PDB entry 6QPW | electron microscopy, 3.30 A resolution | chains A and C of the 4 polymer chains in the assembly

Chain A:
Protein: Structural maintenance of chromosomes protein
Source organism: Chaetomium thermophilum var. thermophilum DSM 1495
UniProt: G0SGH3 (G0SGH3_CHATD); residue numbers follow UniProt; this construct covers 1-242
Sequence (242 residues; each row starts with the number of its first residue):
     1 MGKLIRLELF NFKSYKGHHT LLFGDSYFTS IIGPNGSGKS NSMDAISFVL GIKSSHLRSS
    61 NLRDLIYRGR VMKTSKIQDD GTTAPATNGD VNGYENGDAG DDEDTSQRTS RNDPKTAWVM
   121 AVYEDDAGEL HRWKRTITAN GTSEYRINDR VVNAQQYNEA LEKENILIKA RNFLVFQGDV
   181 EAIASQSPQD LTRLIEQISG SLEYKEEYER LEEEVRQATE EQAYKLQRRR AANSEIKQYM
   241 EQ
Unresolved in the structure: 1, 55-60, 71-114, 235-242
Metal / ion sites: Mg2+: Q177 (together with ATP-gamma-S)
Ligand contacts: ATP-gamma-S (AGS; phosphothiophosphoric acid-adenylate ester): K13, S14, P34, N35, G36, S37, G38, K39, S40, N41, D64, L65, I66, Y67, R68, Q177

Chain C:
Protein: Structural maintenance of chromosomes protein 3
Source organism: Saccharomyces cerevisiae S288C
UniProt: P47037 (SMC3_YEAST); the construct has insertions or renumbered stretches relative to UniProt, so the offset changes along the chain: 2-204 = UniProt 2-204; 901-957 = UniProt 205-261; 970-1230 = UniProt 970-1230
Sequence (535 residues; numbered 0 to 1230; 696 numbers in that range are skipped by the numbering (no residue carries them; nothing is unmodelled there); the number before each row is that of its first residue; numbering starts at 0):
     0 MAYIKRVIIK GFKTYRNETI IDNFSPHQNV IIGSNGSGKS NFFAAIRFVL SDDYSNLKRE
    60 ERQGLIHQGS GGSVMSASVE IVFHDPDHSM ILPSGVLSRG DDEVTIRRTV GLKKDDYQLN
   120 DRNVTKGDIV RMLETAGFSM NNPYNIVPQG KIVALTNAKD KERLQLLEDV VGAKSFEVKL
   180 KASLKKMEET EQKKIQINKE MGELN
   901 SKLSEMEQER KELEKYNELE RNRKIYQFTL YDRELNEVIN QMERLDGDYN NTVYSSESSK
   961 HPTSLVPRGS DITSDQLLQR LNDMNTEISG LKNVNKRAFE NFKKFNERRK DLAERASELD
  1021 ESKDSIQDLI VKLKQQKVNA VDSTFQKVSE NFEAVFERLV PRGTAKLIIH RKNDNANDHD
  1081 ESIDVDMDAE SNESQNGKDS EIMYTGVSIS VSFNSKQNEQ LHVEQLSGGQ KTVCAIALIL
  1141 AIQMVDPASF YLFDEIDACL DKQYRTAVAT LLKELSKNAQ FICTTFRTDM LQVADKFFRV
  1201 KYECKISTVI EVNREEAIGF IRGSNKFAEV
Unresolved in the structure: 0-1, 901-1010, 1071-1108, 1223-1230
Differences from the reference sequence: initiating methionine (0); expression tag (1); linker (958-969); engineered mutation C1159 (Ala in P47037), C1204 (Asn in P47037)
Ligand contacts:
  - ATP-gamma-S (AGS; phosphothiophosphoric acid-adenylate ester), molecule 1: K12, T13, S33, N34, G35, S36, G37, K38, S39, N40, Q62, G63, I65, H66, Q67, Q148, F1186, K1205
  - ATP-gamma-S (AGS), molecule 2: L1121, Q1125, L1126, S1127, G1128, G1129
Swiss-Prot annotation at these positions:
  - binding site (ATP): G32 to S39
  - modified residue (N6-acetyllysine): K112, K113
Reported in the primary citation:
  - conformationally variable residues (helix shift): F175, L179
  - post-translational modification sites: K112, K113 (citing earlier work)

How chain A and chain C interact:
Pairs across the interface - 9 pairs, chain A then chain C:
  P34(A) - D1161(C)
  N35(A) - G1129(C)
  N35(A) - L1160(C)  hydrogen bond (side chain-backbone)
  N35(A) - D1161(C)
  N35(A) - Y1164(C)
  G36(A) - S1127(C)
  N61(A) - E1124(C)
  R68(A) - Q1125(C)
  R70(A) - E1119(C)
Also at the interface, not in a pair above, chain A (7 interface residues in all): D64
Also at the interface, not in a pair above, chain C (10 interface residues in all): N1118, C1159
Interface features reported in the paper:
  - pairs named by the authors: N61(A)-E1124(C)

Overview:
7 residues of chain A face 10 of chain C across their interface; the contacts include 1 hydrogen bond. Its one
hydrogen-bonded contact is N35(A)-L1160(C). The authors report a contact between N61(A) and E1124(C). The
paper reports modification sites K112(C) and K113(C); conformational variability at F175(C) and L179(C).
Chain A is Structural maintenance of chromosomes protein (Chaetomium thermophilum var. thermophilum DSM 1495)
and chain C is Structural maintenance of chromosomes protein 3 (Saccharomyces cerevisiae S288C); the
structure, Structural basis of cohesin ring opening, was determined by electron microscopy.
